PDB entry 4BGE | X-ray diffraction, 2.25 A resolution | chains D and F of the 3 polymer chains in the assembly

# Chain D (and F)
Name: Enoyl-[acyl-carrier-protein] reductase [NADH]
Source organism: Mycobacterium tuberculosis (strain ATCC 25618 / H37Rv)
Notes: EC 1.3.1.9; chain F of this document is another copy of the same molecule, construct and numbering; everything in this record applies to it too
Reference sequence: P9WGR1 (INHA_MYCTU); numbering as in UniProt (aligned over 1-269)
Chain sequence (269 residues; row label = number of the first residue in the row):
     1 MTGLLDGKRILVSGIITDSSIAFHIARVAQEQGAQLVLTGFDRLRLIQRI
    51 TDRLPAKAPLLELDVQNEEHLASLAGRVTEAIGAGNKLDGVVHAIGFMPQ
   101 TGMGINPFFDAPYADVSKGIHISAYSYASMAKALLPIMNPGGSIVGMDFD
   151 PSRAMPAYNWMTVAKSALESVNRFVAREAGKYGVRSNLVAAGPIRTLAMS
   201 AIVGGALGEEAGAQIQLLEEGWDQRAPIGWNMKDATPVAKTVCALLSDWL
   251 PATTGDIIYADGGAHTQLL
Unresolved in the structure: 1-2, 195-209 (chain F: 1-2)
Construct notes: engineered mutation Ala-94 (Ser in P9WGR1)
Curated features (UniProtKB/Swiss-Prot):
  - binding site (NAD(+)): Ser-20, Ile-21, Asp-64, Val-65, Ile-95, Gly-96, Lys-165, Ile-194
  - binding site (substrate): Tyr-158
  - site: Phe-149 (May act as an intermediate that passes the hydride ion from NADH to the substrate), Tyr-158 (Transition state stabilizer)
  - modified residue: Thr-266 (Phosphothreonine)
  - mutagenesis: Asp-148 (D148G: Confers pyridomycin resistance. Has no impact on the susceptibility to isoniazid and moxifloxacin. 14-fold decrease in NADH affinity, while no effect on catalytic activity), Tyr-158 (Y158A: 1500-fold decrease in catalytic activity while no effect on lipid substrate affinity; Y158F: 24-fold decrease in catalytic activity while no effect on lipid substrate affinity ...), Lys-165 (K165A/M: Loss of enzyme's ability to bind NADH; K165Q/R: No effect on the enzyme's catalytic ability or on its ability to bind NADH), Thr-266 (T266A: No effect on catalytic activity. Loss of phosphorylation. Does not alter growth of M.tuberculosis ...)
Ligand contacts: Pyridomycin (PYW): Ile-21, Ala-94, Ile-95, Gly-96, Met-103, Met-147, Asp-148, Phe-149, Tyr-158, Met-161, Lys-165, Ala-191, Gly-192, Pro-193, Ile-194, Ile-215, Leu-218

# How chain D and chain F interact
Contacting residue pairs (23; chain D residue first):
  Arg-153(D) with Arg-153(F); His-265(F); Thr-266(F); Gln-267(F); Leu-268(F)
  Ala-154(D) with Thr-266(F), hydrogen bond (backbone-backbone); Gln-267(F); Leu-268(F), hydrogen bond (backbone-backbone)
  Pro-156(D) with Leu-269(F)
  Leu-217(D) with Leu-269(F), hydrophobic
  Trp-222(D) with Leu-268(F), hydrophobic
  Arg-225(D) with Leu-268(F)
  His-265(D) with Arg-153(F)
  Thr-266(D) with Arg-153(F); Ala-154(F), hydrogen bond (backbone-backbone)
  Gln-267(D) with Arg-153(F); Ala-154(F)
  Leu-268(D) with Arg-153(F); Ala-154(F), hydrogen bond (backbone-backbone); Trp-222(F), hydrophobic; Arg-225(F)
  Leu-269(D) with Pro-156(F); Leu-217(F), hydrophobic
Also at the interface, not in a pair above, chain D (13 interface residues in all): Met-155, Leu-218
Also at the interface, not in a pair above, chain F (13 interface residues in all): Met-155, Leu-218

# In short
The chain D/chain F interface involves 13 residues from each chain; the contacts include 4 hydrogen bonds.
Backbone hydrogen bonds pair Ala-154(D)/Thr-266(F) and Ala-154(D)/Leu-268(F). Chain D binds Pyridomycin.
Curated annotation (UniProt) lists 8 NAD+-binding residues, substrate-binding residue Tyr-158(D) and 4
mutagenesis sites on chain D.
Chain D and chain F are both Enoyl-[acyl-carrier-protein] reductase [NADH] (Mycobacterium tuberculosis (strain
ATCC 25618 / H37Rv)); the structure, Crystal structure of InhA(S94A) mutant in complex with pyridomycin, was
determined by X-ray diffraction together with 4BGI and 4BII from the same study.
